PDB entry 3KTJ | X-ray diffraction, 2.60 A resolution | chains B and C of the 14 polymer chains in the assembly

Chain B (and C):
Molecule: ATP-dependent Clp protease proteolytic subunit
Organism: Bacillus subtilis
Notes: EC 3.4.21.92; chain C of this document is another copy of the same molecule, construct and numbering; everything in this record applies to it too
UniProt: P80244 (CLPP_BACSU); residues 1-196 here correspond to UniProt positions 2-197 (UniProt number = residue number + 1)
Chain sequence (199 residues; row label = number of the first residue in the row):
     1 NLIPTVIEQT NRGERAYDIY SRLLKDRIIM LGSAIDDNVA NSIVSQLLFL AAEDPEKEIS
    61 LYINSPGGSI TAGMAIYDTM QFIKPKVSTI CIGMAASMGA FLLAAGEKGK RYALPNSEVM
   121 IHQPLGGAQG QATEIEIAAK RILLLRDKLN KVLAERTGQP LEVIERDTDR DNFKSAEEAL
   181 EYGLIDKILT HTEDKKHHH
Not modelled in the structure: 1-17, 192-199
Differences from the reference sequence: expression tag (197-199)
Curated features (UniProtKB/Swiss-Prot):
  - active site: S97 (Nucleophile), H122
Small-molecule neighbours:
  - N-cyclohexyltaurine (NHE; 2-[N-cyclohexylamino]ethane sulfonic acid), molecule 1: P66, M94, A96, F173
  - N-cyclohexyltaurine (NHE), molecule 2: S69, I70, T71, R141, L145
From the paper describing this entry:
  - mutagenesis - Y62A: decreased catalytic activity on ADEPs
  - mutagenesis - Y62W: abolished catalytic activity on ADEP
  - mutagenesis - F82A: abolished catalytic activity on ADEPs
  - mutagenesis - F49S: increased catalytic activity on ADEP
  - mutagenesis - I19C/S45C: increased catalytic activity

Interface between chain B and chain C:
Residue-residue contacts - 33 pairs, chain B then chain C:
  D37(B) with N64(C)
  N41(B) with Y20(C); M30(C); G32(C), hydrogen bond (side chain-backbone); N64(C), hydrogen bond
  S42(B) with Y20(C)
  V44(B) with I92(C), hydrophobic
  S45(B) with I19(C); Y20(C); L23(C)
  F49(B) with R22(C)
  T71(B) with G93(C); M94(C); E118(C)
  M74(B) with N116(C)
  A75(B) with I92(C), hydrophobic; G93(C)
  Y77(B) with N116(C)
  D78(B) with L114(C); P115(C); N116(C), hydrogen bond (side chain-backbone); S117(C)
  F82(B) with L189(C), hydrophobic; T190(C); H191(C)
  Q131(B) with R170(C), hydrogen bond
  T133(B) with R170(C)
  E134(B) with R170(C), salt bridge
  I137(B) with R170(C); D171(C)
  R141(B) with E118(C), salt bridge; F173(C)
  K148(B) with N116(C)
Interface residues without a listed pair, chain B (23 interface residues in all): N38, Q46, T79, Q81, L145

Summary:
23 residues of chain B face 21 of chain C across their interface; the contacts include 4 hydrogen bonds and 2
salt bridges. Polar contacts include E134(B)-R170(C), R141(B)-E118(C) and N41(B)-G32(C). From the paper: Y62A
of chain B reduces catalytic activity on ADEPs; Y62W of chain B abolishes catalytic activity on ADEP; 5
substitutions were tested in all.
Both chains are ATP-dependent Clp protease proteolytic subunit (Bacillus subtilis). Entry 3KTJ (Structure of
ClpP in complex with ADEP2 in monoclinic crystal form) was determined by X-ray diffraction together with 3KTG,
3KTH, 3KTI and 3KTK from the same study.
